PDB entry 1LTA | X-ray diffraction, 2.20 A resolution | chains F and C of the 7 polymer chains in the assembly

== Chain F ==
Molecule: Heat-labile enterotoxin, subunit B
Organism: Escherichia coli
UniProt: P32890 (ELBP_ECOLI); residues 1-103 here correspond to UniProt positions 22-124 (UniProt number = residue number + 21)
Amino-acid sequence (103 residues; row label = number of the first residue in the row):
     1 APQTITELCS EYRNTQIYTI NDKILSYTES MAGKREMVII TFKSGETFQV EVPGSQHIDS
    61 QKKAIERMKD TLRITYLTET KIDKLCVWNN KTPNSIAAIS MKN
Cystine bridges: Cys9-Cys86
Ligand contacts: beta-D-galactopyranose (GAL): Glu51, Gln56, His57, Gln61, Trp88, Asn90, Lys91

== Chain C ==
Molecule: Heat-labile enterotoxin, subunit A
Organism: Escherichia coli
UniProt: P06717 (ELAP_ECOLI); residues 192-240 here correspond to UniProt positions 210-258 (UniProt number = residue number + 18)
Amino-acid sequence (49 residues; each row starts with the number of its first residue):
   192 RTITGDTCNE ETQNLSTIYL REYQSKVKRQ IFSDYQSEVD IYNRIRDEL
Disordered / not traced: 192-195

== How chain F and chain C interact ==
Contacting residue pairs (13; chain F residue first):
  Lys62(F) with Tyr233(C)
  Lys63(F) with Asp231(C)
  Glu66(F) with Ile232(C); Tyr233(C)
  Asp70(F) with Glu229(C)
  Arg73(F) with Glu229(C), salt bridge
  Tyr76(F) with Arg220(C), hydrogen bond (backbone-side chain)
  Leu77(F) with Arg220(C), hydrogen bond (backbone-side chain)
  Thr78(F) with Arg220(C); Gln221(C), hydrogen bond (backbone-side chain); Ser224(C)
  Glu79(F) with Lys217(C), salt bridge; Arg220(C)
Other interface residues (no listed pair), chain F (11 interface residues in all): Pro53, Ile74
Other interface residues (no listed pair), chain C (10 interface residues in all): Gln227, Val230

== Summary ==
Chain F and chain C form an interface of 11 and 10 residues respectively; the contacts include 3 hydrogen
bonds and 2 salt bridges. Among the polar pairs are Arg73(F)-Glu229(C), Glu79(F)-Lys217(C) and
Tyr76(F)-Arg220(C). Chain F binds beta-D-galactopyranose.
Chain F is Heat-labile enterotoxin, subunit B and chain C is Heat-labile enterotoxin, subunit A, both from
Escherichia coli; the structure, 2.2 angstroms crystal structure of E. coli heat-labile enterotoxin (lt) with
bound galactose, was determined by X-ray diffraction.
